3KR4 - chains A and C of the 6 polymer chains in the assembly; structure by X-ray diffraction, 2.00 A resolution.

# Chain A (and C)
Molecule: M17 leucyl aminopeptidase
Organism: Plasmodium falciparum
Notes: EC 3.4.11.1; chain C of this document is another copy of the same molecule, construct and numbering; everything in this record applies to it too
UniProt: Q8IL11 (Q8IL11_PLAF7); numbering as in UniProt (aligned over 84-605)
Amino-acid sequence (528 residues; each row starts with the number of its first residue):
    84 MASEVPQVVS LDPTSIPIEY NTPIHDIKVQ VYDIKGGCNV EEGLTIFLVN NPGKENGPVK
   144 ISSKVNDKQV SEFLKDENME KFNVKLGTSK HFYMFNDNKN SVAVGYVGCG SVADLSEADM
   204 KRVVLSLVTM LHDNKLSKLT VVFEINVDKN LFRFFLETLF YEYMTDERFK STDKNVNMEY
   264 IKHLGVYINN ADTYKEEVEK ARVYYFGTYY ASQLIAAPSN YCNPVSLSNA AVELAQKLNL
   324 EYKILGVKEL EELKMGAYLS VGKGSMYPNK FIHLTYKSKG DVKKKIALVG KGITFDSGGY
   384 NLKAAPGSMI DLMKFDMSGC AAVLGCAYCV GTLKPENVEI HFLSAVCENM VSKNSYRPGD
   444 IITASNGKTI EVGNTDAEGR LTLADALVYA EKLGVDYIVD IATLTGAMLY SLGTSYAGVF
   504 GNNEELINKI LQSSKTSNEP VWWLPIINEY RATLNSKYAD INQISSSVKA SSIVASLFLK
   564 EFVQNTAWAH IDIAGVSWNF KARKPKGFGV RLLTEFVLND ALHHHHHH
Unresolved in the structure: 84, 260, 604-611 (chain C: 84-85, 604-611)
Sequence notes: engineered mutation Gln152 (Asn in Q8IL11), Gln515 (Asn in Q8IL11), Gln546 (Asn in Q8IL11); expression tag (606-611)
Bound ions: Zn2+: Lys374, Asp379, Asp399, Glu461 (together with bestatin); Mg2+: Asp379, Asp459, Glu461 (together with bestatin)
Residues lining bound ligands:
  - bestatin (BES; 2-(3-amino-2-hydroxy-4-phenyl-butyrylamino)-4-methyl-pentanoic acid): Lys374, Asp379, Lys386, Met392, Met396, Phe398, Asp399, Asn457, Asp459, Ala460, Glu461, Arg463, Thr486, Leu487, Thr488, Gly489, Ile547, Ser554, Ala577
  - carbonate ion (CO3): Lys374, Asp459, Ala460, Glu461, Gly462, Arg463, Leu487, Thr488
UniProt features mapped onto this chain:
  - region: Asn384 to Ser401 (L13 loop)
  - active site: Lys386, Arg463
  - binding site (a peptide): Lys374, Asp379, Lys386, Asp399, Asp459
  - binding site (Zn(2+)): Lys374, Asp379, Asp394, Met396, Asp399, Asp459, Glu461
  - site: Lys386 (Essential for hexamer stabilization)
  - mutagenesis: Asp379 (D379A: 6.5-fold reduction in catalytic efficiency in the presence of Co(2+); 854-fold reduction in catalytic efficiency in the presence of Mn(2+); substrate affinity is slightly reduced ...), Lys386 (K386A: 100-fold decrease in catalytic efficiency. 2-fold decrease in substrate affinity. Loss of hexamer formation with formation of dimers and trimers), Ala387 (A387P: 16-fold decrease in catalytic efficiency. No effect on hexamer formation), Ala388 to Gly390 (8-fold decrease in catalytic efficiency. 3-fold decrease in substrate affinity. No effect on hexamer formation), Ala388 to Pro389 (13-fold decrease in catalytic efficiency. 1.5-fold decrease in substrate affinity. No effect on hexamer formation), Asp394 (D394A: 7.5-fold increase in catalytic efficiency. No effect on hexamer formation. 1.7-fold increase in substrate affinity), Glu461 (E461L: 6.5-fold reduction in catalytic efficiency in the presence of Co(2+); 854-fold reduction in catalytic efficiency in the presence of Mn(2+); substrate affinity is slightly reduced ...), Trp525 (W525A: Loss of catalytic activity and impairs oligomerization; when associated with A-533), Tyr533 (Y533A: Loss of catalytic activity and impairs oligomerization; when associated with A-525)
What the authors report for this chain:
  - binding site for bestatin: Met392, Met396, Phe398, Asn457, Gly489, Ile547, Ala577
  - binding site for carbonate ion: Lys374, Arg463

# Chain A / chain C interface
Contacting residue pairs - 68 pairs, chain A then chain C:
  Val91(A) with Lys346(C); Asn437(C)
  Val92(A) with Glu334(C)
  Ser93(A) with Glu334(C), hydrogen bond (backbone-side chain)
  Leu94(A) with Glu334(C); Lys337(C); Met338(C); Gly339(C); Leu342(C), hydrophobic
  Asp95(A) with Lys346(C), salt bridge
  Asp249(A) with Tyr541(C)
  Phe252(A) with Ile444(C), hydrophobic; Thr452(C), hydrogen bond (backbone-side chain); Tyr541(C); Ala542(C)
  Lys253(A) with Ser539(C), hydrogen bond (side chain-backbone); Lys540(C); Tyr541(C), hydrogen bond (backbone-backbone); Ala542(C), hydrogen bond (side chain-backbone); Asp543(C)
  Ser254(A) with Gly450(C), hydrogen bond (side chain-backbone); Thr452(C); Asp543(C), hydrogen bond (backbone-side chain)
  Thr255(A) with Gly450(C); Lys451(C); Asp543(C), hydrogen bond
  Asp256(A) with Asp543(C), hydrogen bond (backbone-side chain)
  Ala299(A) with Tyr541(C)
  Pro301(A) with Gly442(C); Asp443(C); Ile444(C), hydrophobic
  Ser302(A) with Arg440(C); Asp443(C)
  Asn303(A) with Arg440(C); Asp443(C), hydrogen bond (backbone-side chain); Ile444(C), hydrogen bond (side chain-backbone)
  Tyr304(A) with Ile444(C)
  Gly347(A) with Lys436(C)
  Met349(A) with Lys436(C); Asn437(C)
  Tyr350(A) with Arg440(C)
  Phe378(A) with Arg440(C); Pro441(C)
  Ser380(A) with Tyr383(C)
  Leu385(A) with Tyr383(C); Leu385(C), hydrophobic
  Ile393(A) with Tyr383(C); Asn384(C); Pro441(C)
  Asp394(A) with Pro441(C); Gly456(C)
  Lys397(A) with Glu454(C), salt bridge
  Glu431(A) with Arg440(C), salt bridge
  Met433(A) with Tyr383(C); Lys436(C); Arg440(C)
  Val434(A) with Tyr383(C), hydrogen bond (backbone-side chain); Val434(C), hydrophobic; Ser435(C); Lys436(C), hydrogen bond (backbone-backbone)
  Ser435(A) with Lys436(C)
  Asn437(A) with Lys436(C), hydrogen bond
  Ala585(A) with Lys540(C)
  Arg586(A) with Asn538(C), hydrogen bond (side chain-backbone); Lys540(C); Tyr541(C)
  Lys587(A) with Tyr541(C)
  Pro588(A) with Tyr541(C)
Also at the interface, not in a pair above, chain A (36 interface residues in all): Ser348, Trp581
Also at the interface, not in a pair above, chain C (32 interface residues in all): Val330, Ile445, Asn449

# Overview
36 residues of chain A face 32 of chain C across their interface, with 15 hydrogen bonds and 3 salt bridges.
Polar pairs include Asp95(A)-Lys346(C), Lys397(A)-Glu454(C) and Glu431(A)-Arg440(C). The paper reports a
binding site for bestatin at Met392(A), Met396(A) and Phe398(A) among others; a binding site for carbonate ion
at Lys374(A) and Arg463(A).
Chain A and chain C are both M17 leucyl aminopeptidase (Plasmodium falciparum); the structure, Structure of a
protease 3, was determined by X-ray diffraction, deposited together with 3KQX, 3KQZ and 3KR5.
